6VBV - chains 1 and 9 of the 9 polymer chains in the assembly; structure by electron microscopy, 3.50 A resolution.

== Chain 1 ==
Name: BBS1 domain-containing protein
Source organism: Bos taurus
Reference sequence: E1BN34 (E1BN34_BOVIN); the author numbering skips numbers that UniProt does not, so the offset changes along the chain: -18 to 110 = UniProt 76-204; 131-593 = UniProt 205-667
Chain sequence (592 residues; each row starts with the number of its first residue; note: 20 numbers in that range are skipped by the numbering (no residue carries them; nothing is unmodelled there); numbers below 1 keep their minus sign (Met-18 is residue -18)):
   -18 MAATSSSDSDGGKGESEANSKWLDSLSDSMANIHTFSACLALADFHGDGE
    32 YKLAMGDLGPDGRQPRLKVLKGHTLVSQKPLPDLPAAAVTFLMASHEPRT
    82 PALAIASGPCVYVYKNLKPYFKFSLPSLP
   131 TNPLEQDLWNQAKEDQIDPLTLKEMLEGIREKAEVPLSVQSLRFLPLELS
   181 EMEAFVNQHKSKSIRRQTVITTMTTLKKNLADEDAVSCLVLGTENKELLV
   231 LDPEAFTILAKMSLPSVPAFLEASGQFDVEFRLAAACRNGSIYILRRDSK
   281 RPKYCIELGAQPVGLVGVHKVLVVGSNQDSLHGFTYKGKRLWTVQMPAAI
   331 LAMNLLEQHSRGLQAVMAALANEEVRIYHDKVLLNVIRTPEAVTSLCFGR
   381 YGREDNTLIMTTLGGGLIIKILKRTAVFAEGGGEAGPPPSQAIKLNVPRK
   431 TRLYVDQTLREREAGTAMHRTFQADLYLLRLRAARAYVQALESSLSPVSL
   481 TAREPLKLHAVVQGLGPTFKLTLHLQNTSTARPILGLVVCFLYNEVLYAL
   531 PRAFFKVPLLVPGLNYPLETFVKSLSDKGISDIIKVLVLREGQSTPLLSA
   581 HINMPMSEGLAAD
Not modelled in the structure: -18 to 0, 131-194, 407-423, 480-482, 591-593
What the authors report for this chain:
  - disease-associated variants - M390R: decreased stability (citing earlier work)

== Chain 9 ==
Name: Bardet-Biedl syndrome 9
Source organism: Bos taurus
Reference sequence: E1BHJ5 (E1BHJ5_BOVIN); residue numbers follow UniProt; this construct covers 1-887
Chain sequence (887 residues; numbered 1 to 887; the number before each row is that of its first residue):
     1 MSLFKARDWWSTVLGDKEEFDQGCLCLADVDNTGNGQDKIIVGSFMGYLR
    51 IFNPHPVKTGDGAQAEDLLLEVHLRDPILQVEVGKFVSGTEMLHLAVLHS
   101 RKLCVYSVSGTLGNVEHGNQYQIKLMYEHNLQRTACNMTYGSFGGVKGRD
   151 LICIQSVDGMLMVFEQESYAFGRFLPGSLLPGPLAYSSRTDSFITVSSCH
   201 QVESYKYQVLAFATDADKRQETEQQKHGSGKRLVVDWTLNIGEQAIDICI
   251 VSFIQSASSVFVLGERNFFCLKDNGQIQFMKKLDYSPSCFLPYCSVSEGT
   301 INTLIGNHNNMLHIYQDVTLKWATQLPHVPVAVRVGCLHDLKGVIVTLSD
   351 DGHLQCSYLGTDPSLFQAPKVESRELNYDELDMELKELQKVIKNVNKSQD
   401 VWPLTEREDDLKVSAMVSPNFDSVSQATDVEVGADLVPSVTVKVTLKNRV
   451 ALQKIKLSIYVQPPLVLTGDQFTFEFMAPEMTRTVGFSVYLKGSYSPPEL
   501 EGNAVVSYSRPTERNPDGIPRVSQCKFRLPLKLVCLPGQPSKTASHKLTI
   551 DTNKSPVSLLSLFPGFAKQSEDDQVNVMGFRFLGGSQVTLLASKTSQRYR
   601 IQSEQFEDLWLITNELIIRLQEYFEKQGIKDFTCSFSGSVPLEEYFELID
   651 HHFELRINGEKLEELLSERAVQFRAIQRRLLTRFKDKTPAPLQHLDTLLD
   701 GTYKQVIALADAVEENQDNLFQSFTRLKSATHLVILLIGLWQKLSADQIA
   751 ILEAAFLPLQQDTQELGWEETVDAALSHLLKTCLSKSSKEQALNLNSQLG
   801 IPKDTSQLKKHITLFCDRLAKGGRLCLSTDAAAPQTMVMPGGCATIPESD
   851 LEGRSIDQDSSELFTNHKHLMVETPVPEVSPLQGVTE
Not modelled in the structure: 1, 57-62, 214-233, 398-409, 421-438, 568-574, 829-887

== Interface between chain 1 and chain 9 ==
Pairs across the interface (73):
  Arg440(1) - Gln367(9)
  Ala447(1) - Lys370(9)
  Ala454(1) - Leu376(9)
  Tyr457(1) - Leu381(9)  hydrophobic
  Tyr457(1) - Asp382(9)  hydrogen bond
  Leu458(1) - Leu376(9)  hydrophobic
  Leu458(1) - Leu381(9)  hydrophobic
  Leu461(1) - Leu381(9)
  Leu461(1) - Leu385(9)  hydrophobic
  Ala464(1) - Ile392(9)
  Arg465(1) - Glu384(9)  salt bridge
  Arg465(1) - Leu388(9)
  Tyr467(1) - Ile392(9)  hydrophobic
  Val468(1) - Leu388(9)
  Val468(1) - Val391(9)  hydrophobic
  Val468(1) - Ile392(9)  hydrophobic
  Val468(1) - Arg514(9)
  Gln469(1) - Asn515(9)
  Leu471(1) - Val395(9)  hydrophobic
  Glu472(1) - Thr512(9)  hydrogen bond
  Glu472(1) - Arg514(9)
  Glu472(1) - Asn515(9)
  Glu472(1) - Ile519(9)
  Ser473(1) - Asn515(9)  hydrogen bond
  Ser473(1) - Ile519(9)
  Lys500(1) - Gln764(9)
  Lys500(1) - Glu765(9)  salt bridge
  Ala511(1) - Ser828(9)
  Pro513(1) - His778(9)
  Pro513(1) - Leu827(9)
  Leu515(1) - Ile751(9)  hydrophobic
  Leu515(1) - Ala754(9)  hydrophobic
  Leu515(1) - Leu827(9)  hydrophobic
  Cys520(1) - Val522(9)  hydrophobic
  Leu522(1) - Ser507(9)
  Tyr523(1) - Lys456(9)
  Glu525(1) - Lys456(9)
  Glu525(1) - Thr473(9)
  Arg532(1) - Gln761(9)  hydrogen bond
  Ala533(1) - Tyr460(9)
  Phe534(1) - Tyr460(9)
  Phe534(1) - Asn503(9)
  Phe534(1) - Val505(9)  hydrophobic
  Phe534(1) - Gln524(9)
  Phe535(1) - Gln760(9)
  Pro538(1) - Pro758(9)  hydrophobic
  Pro538(1) - Thr771(9)
  Leu539(1) - Ala754(9)
  Val541(1) - Ala774(9)
  Val541(1) - His778(9)
  Pro542(1) - His778(9)
  Leu544(1) - Ala774(9)  hydrophobic
  Leu544(1) - Ser797(9)
  Leu544(1) - Leu799(9)  hydrophobic
  Asn545(1) - Leu799(9)
  Tyr546(1) - Thr771(9)
  Tyr546(1) - Leu799(9)  hydrophobic
  Pro547(1) - Glu765(9)
  Pro547(1) - Leu766(9)
  Leu548(1) - Leu766(9)  hydrophobic
  Glu549(1) - Thr763(9)
  Glu549(1) - Gln764(9)  hydrogen bond
  Glu549(1) - Glu765(9)
  Leu569(1) - Val522(9)  hydrophobic
  Glu571(1) - Gln524(9)
  Glu571(1) - Lys526(9)  salt bridge
  Ser574(1) - Tyr508(9)
  Ser574(1) - Arg521(9)
  Ser574(1) - Val522(9)  hydrogen bond (side chain-backbone)
  Ser574(1) - Ser523(9)
  Thr575(1) - Arg521(9)
  Pro576(1) - Pro520(9)
  Pro576(1) - Arg521(9)
Interface residues without a listed pair, chain 1 (52 interface residues in all): Ala444, Thr451, Arg460, Thr502, Arg512, Val518, Lys536, Val537, Lys565, Leu567, Gln573
Interface residues without a listed pair, chain 9 (54 interface residues in all): Phe366, Ala368, Tyr378, Glu513, Phe721, Ala755, Leu759, Ala775, Thr782, Gln798

== In short ==
52 residues of chain 1 face 54 of chain 9 across their interface, with 6 hydrogen bonds and 3 salt bridges.
Polar contacts include Arg465(1)-Glu384(9), Lys500(1)-Glu765(9) and Glu571(1)-Lys526(9). The paper reports
that M390R of chain 1 reduces stability.
Chain 1 is BBS1 domain-containing protein and chain 9 is Bardet-Biedl syndrome 9, both from Bos taurus; the
structure, Structure of the bovine BBSome:ARL6:GTP complex, was determined by electron microscopy (same
publication as 6VBU).
